Entry 3E24 (X-ray diffraction, 2.30 A resolution); this record covers chains A and B.

== Chain A (and B) ==
Molecule: Carbonic anhydrase 2
Source organism: Haemophilus influenzae
Notes: EC 4.2.1.1; chain B of this document is another copy of the same molecule, construct and numbering; everything in this record applies to it too
Reference sequence: P45148 (CAN_HAEIN); residue numbers follow UniProt; this construct covers 1-229
Amino-acid sequence (229 residues; row label = number of the first residue in the row):
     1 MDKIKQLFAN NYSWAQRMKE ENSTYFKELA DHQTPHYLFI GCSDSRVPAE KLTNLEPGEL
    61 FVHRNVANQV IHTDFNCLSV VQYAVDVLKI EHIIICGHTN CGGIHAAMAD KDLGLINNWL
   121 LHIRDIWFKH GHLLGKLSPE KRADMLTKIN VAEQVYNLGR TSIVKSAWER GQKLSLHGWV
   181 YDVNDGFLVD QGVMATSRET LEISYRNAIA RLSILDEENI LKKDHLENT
Disordered / not traced: 1-34, 221-229 (chain B: 1-34, 217-229)
Sequence notes: engineered mutation Phe39 (Trp in P45148)
Swiss-Prot annotation at these positions:
  - binding site (Zn(2+)): Cys42, Asp44, His98, Cys101
Ion coordination: Zn2+: Cys42, Asp44, His98, Cys101
What the authors report for this chain:
  - self-association interface (contacts with another copy of this molecule): Arg124, Arg160, Lys165
  - binding site for phosphate ion: Ala49, Glu50, Arg64, Arg124, Arg160, Lys165, Arg198
  - conformationally variable residues (side-chain flip): Ser45, Arg46
  - Zn2+ coordination: Asp44
  - mutagenesis - W39F (4.8-fold): decreased binding to bicarbonate
  - mutagenesis - W39F: unchanged catalytic activity
  - catalytic residues: Asp44 (proposed by the authors, not directly observed)

== Chain A / chain B interface ==
Pairs across the interface - 31 pairs, chain A then chain B:
  Ile71(A) - Thr73(B)
  His72(A) - Asn118(B)
  His72(A) - Leu121(B)
  His72(A) - His122(B)
  His72(A) - Asp125(B)  salt bridge
  Thr73(A) - Ile71(B)
  Thr73(A) - Asn118(B)
  Thr73(A) - Trp119(B)
  Thr73(A) - His122(B)  hydrogen bond
  Leu78(A) - Asn118(B)
  Asp110(A) - Lys165(B)  salt bridge
  Asp112(A) - Glu169(B)
  Gly114(A) - Ser162(B)
  Asn118(A) - His72(B)
  Asn118(A) - Thr73(B)
  Asn118(A) - Leu78(B)
  Asn118(A) - Thr161(B)
  Asn118(A) - Ser162(B)  hydrogen bond
  Trp119(A) - Thr73(B)
  Leu121(A) - His72(B)
  Leu121(A) - Arg160(B)
  His122(A) - His72(B)
  His122(A) - Thr73(B)  hydrogen bond
  Asp125(A) - His72(B)  salt bridge
  Asp125(A) - Arg160(B)  salt bridge
  Arg160(A) - Leu121(B)
  Arg160(A) - Asp125(B)  salt bridge
  Thr161(A) - Asn118(B)
  Ser162(A) - Gly114(B)
  Ser162(A) - Asn118(B)  hydrogen bond
  Glu169(A) - Asp112(B)
Also at the interface, not in a pair above, chain A (18 interface residues in all): Arg124, Lys129
Also at the interface, not in a pair above, chain B (17 interface residues in all): Phe128

== Overview ==
The interface between chain A and chain B involves 18 residues on one side and 17 on the other, with 4
hydrogen bonds and 5 salt bridges. Among the polar pairs are His72(A)-Asp125(B), Asp110(A)-Lys165(B) and
Asp125(A)-Arg160(B). From the paper: the catalytic residue Asp44(A); W39F of chain A reduces binding to
bicarbonate.
Chain A and chain B are both Carbonic anhydrase 2 (Haemophilus influenzae); the structure, H. influenzae
beta-carbonic anhydrase, variant W39F, was determined by X-ray diffraction, deposited together with 3E2W,
3E1V, 3E1W, 3E28 and 3E2A.
